Entry 8CXQ (electron microscopy, 2.30 A resolution); this record covers chains B and C of the 6 polymer chains in the assembly.

Chain B (and C):
Name: Spike glycoprotein
Organism: Severe acute respiratory syndrome coronavirus 2
Notes: chain C of this document is another copy of the same molecule, construct and numbering; everything in this record applies to it too
UniProt: P0DTC2 (SPIKE_SARS2); residues 1-1273 here = UniProt positions 1-1273
Amino-acid sequence (1273 residues; numbered 1 to 1273; the number before each row is that of its first residue):
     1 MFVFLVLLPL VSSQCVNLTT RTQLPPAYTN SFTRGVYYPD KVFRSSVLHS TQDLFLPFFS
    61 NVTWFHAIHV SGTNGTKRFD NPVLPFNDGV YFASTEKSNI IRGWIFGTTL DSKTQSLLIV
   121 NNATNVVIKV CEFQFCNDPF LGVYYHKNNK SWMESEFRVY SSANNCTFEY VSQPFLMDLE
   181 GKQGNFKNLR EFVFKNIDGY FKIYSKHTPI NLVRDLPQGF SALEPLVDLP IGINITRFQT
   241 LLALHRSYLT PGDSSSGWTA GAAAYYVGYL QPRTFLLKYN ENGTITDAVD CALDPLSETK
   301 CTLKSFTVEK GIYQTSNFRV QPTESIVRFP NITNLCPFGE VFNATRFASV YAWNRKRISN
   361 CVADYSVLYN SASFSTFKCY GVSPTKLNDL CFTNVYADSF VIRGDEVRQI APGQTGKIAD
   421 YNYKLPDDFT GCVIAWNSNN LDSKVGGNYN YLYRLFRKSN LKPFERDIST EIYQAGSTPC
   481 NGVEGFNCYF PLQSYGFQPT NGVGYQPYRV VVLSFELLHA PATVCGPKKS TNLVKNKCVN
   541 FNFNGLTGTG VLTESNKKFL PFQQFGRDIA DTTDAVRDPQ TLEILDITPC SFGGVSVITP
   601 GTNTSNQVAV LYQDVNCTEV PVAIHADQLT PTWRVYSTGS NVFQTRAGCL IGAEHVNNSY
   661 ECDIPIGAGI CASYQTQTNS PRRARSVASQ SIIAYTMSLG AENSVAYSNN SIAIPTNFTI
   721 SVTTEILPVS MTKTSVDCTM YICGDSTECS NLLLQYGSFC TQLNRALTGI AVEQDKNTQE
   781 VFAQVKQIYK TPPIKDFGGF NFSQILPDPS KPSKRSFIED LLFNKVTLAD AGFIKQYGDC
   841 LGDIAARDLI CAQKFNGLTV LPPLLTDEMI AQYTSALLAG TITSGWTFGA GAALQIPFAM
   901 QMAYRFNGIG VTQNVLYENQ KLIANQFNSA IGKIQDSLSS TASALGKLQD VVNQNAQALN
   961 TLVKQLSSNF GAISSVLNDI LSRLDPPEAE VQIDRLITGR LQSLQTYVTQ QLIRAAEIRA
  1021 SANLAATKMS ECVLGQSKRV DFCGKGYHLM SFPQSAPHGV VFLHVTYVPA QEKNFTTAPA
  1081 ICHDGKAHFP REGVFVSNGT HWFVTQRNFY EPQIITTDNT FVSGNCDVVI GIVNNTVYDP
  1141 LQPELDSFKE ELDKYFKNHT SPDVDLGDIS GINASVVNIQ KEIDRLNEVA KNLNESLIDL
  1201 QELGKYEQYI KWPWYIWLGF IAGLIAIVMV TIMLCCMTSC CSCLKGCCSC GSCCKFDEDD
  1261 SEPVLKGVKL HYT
Not modelled in the structure: 1-14, 677-688, 828-848, 1148-1273
Sequence notes: conflict Pro986 (Lys in P0DTC2), Pro987 (Val in P0DTC2)
Swiss-Prot annotation at these positions:
  - region: Asn280 to Cys301 (Putative superantigen), Arg403 to Asp405 (Integrin-binding motif), Asn448 to Phe456 (Immunodominant HLA epitope recognized by the CD8+), Pro681 to Ala684 (Putative superantigen), Ser816 to Tyr837 (Fusion peptide 1), Lys835 to Phe855 (Fusion peptide 2), Asp1163 to Glu1202 (Heptad repeat 2)
  - motif: Met1237 to Cys1241 (Binding to host endocytosis trafficking protein SNX27), Asp1257 to Glu1262 (Diacidic ER export motif (host COPII)), Ser1261 to Gly1267 (Binding to host plasma membrane localising/FERM domain proteins), Lys1269 to Thr1273 (KxHxx, ER retrieval signal (COPI))
  - site (Cleavage): Arg685, Ser686, Arg815, Ser816
  - lipidation (S-palmitoyl cysteine): Cys1235, Cys1236, Cys1240, Cys1241, Cys1243, Cys1247, Cys1248, Cys1250, Cys1253, Cys1254
  - glycosylation: Asn17 (N-linked (GlcNAc...) (complex) asparagine), Asn61 (N-linked (GlcNAc...) (hybrid) asparagine), Asn74 (N-linked (GlcNAc...) (complex) asparagine), Asn122 (N-linked (GlcNAc...) (hybrid) asparagine), Asn149 (N-linked (GlcNAc...) (complex) asparagine), Asn165 (N-linked (GlcNAc...) (complex) asparagine), Asn234 (N-linked (GlcNAc...) (high mannose) asparagine), Asn282 (N-linked (GlcNAc...) (complex) asparagine), Thr323 (O-linked (GalNAc) threonine), Ser325 (O-linked (HexNAc...) serine), Asn331 (N-linked (GlcNAc...) (complex) asparagine), Asn343 (N-linked (GlcNAc...) (complex) asparagine), Asn603 (N-linked (GlcNAc...) (hybrid) asparagine), Asn616 (N-linked (GlcNAc...) (complex) asparagine), Asn657 (N-linked (GlcNAc...) (complex) asparagine), Thr676 (O-linked (GlcNAc...) threonine), Thr678 (O-linked (GlcNAc...) threonine), Asn709 (N-linked (GlcNAc...) (high mannose) asparagine), Asn717 (N-linked (GlcNAc...) (hybrid) asparagine), Asn801 (N-linked (GlcNAc...) (hybrid) asparagine) and 6 more in UniProt
  - natural variant: Leu5 (L5F: In strain: Iota/B.1.526), Ser13 (S13I: In strain: Epsilon/B.1.427/B.1.429), Leu18 (L18F: In strain: Beta/B.1.351, Gamma/P.1 and 1 more), Thr19 (T19I: In strain: Omicron/BQ.1.1, Omicron/XBB.1.5 and 1 more; T19R: In strain: Delta/B.1.617.2, Omicron/BA.2 and 4 more), Thr20 (T20N: In strain: Gamma/P.1), Leu24 to Ala27 (sequence variant, change not given here; In strain: Omicron/BA.2, Omicron/BA.2.12.1 and 6 more), Pro26 (P26S: In strain: Gamma/P.1), Gln52 (Q52H: In strain: Omicron/EG.5.1), Ala67 (A67V: In strain: Eta/B.1.525, Omicron/BA.1), His69 to Val70 (deletion: In strain: Alpha/B.1.1.7, Eta/B.1.525 and 5 more), Gly75 (G75V: In strain: Lambda/C.37), Thr76 (T76I: In strain: Lambda/C.37), 83 further natural variant entries in UniProt
  - mutagenesis: His69 to Val70 (Increased incorporation of cleaved spike into virions), Asn121 (N121Q: Partial loss of biliverdin affinity), Arg190 (R190K: Partial loss of biliverdin affinity), Asn234 (N234Q: Increased resistance to neutralizing antibodies), Asn331 (N331Q: Reduced viral infectivity), Asn343 (N343Q: Reduced viral infectivity), Leu452 (L452R: Increased resistance to neutralizing antibodies. Decreases HLA binding to NF9 epitope. Increased binding affinity to human ACE2), Tyr453 (Y453F: Decreased HLA binding to NF9 epitope. Increased binding affinity to human ACE2), Ala475 (A475V: Increased resistance to neutralizing antibodies), Val483 (V483A: Increased resistance to neutralizing antibodies), Glu484 (E484D: Increased replication in human TMEM106B overexpressing cells), Phe490 (F490L: Increased resistance to neutralizing antibodies and human covalescent sera neutralization), 16 further mutagenesis entries in UniProt
Disulfides: Cys291-Cys301, Cys336-Cys361, Cys379-Cys432, Cys391-Cys525, Cys480-Cys488, Cys617-Cys649, Cys662-Cys671, Cys738-Cys760, Cys743-Cys749, Cys1032-Cys1043, Cys1082-Cys1126
From the paper describing this entry:
  - specificity-determining residues: Ala372 (by similarity / conservation)
  - specificity-determining residues: Lys378, His519 (proposed by the authors, not directly observed)

Interface between chain B and chain C:
Residue-residue contacts (149):
  Tyr38(B) with Leu560(C); Phe562(C), hydrophobic
  Lys41(B) with Phe562(C); Gln563(C); Gln564(C), hydrogen bond (backbone-backbone); Phe565(C), hydrogen bond (backbone-backbone)
  Val42(B) with Gln563(C), hydrogen bond (backbone-side chain); Phe565(C); Arg567(C)
  Phe43(B) with Lys558(C); Phe559(C), hydrophobic; Gln563(C); Phe565(C), hydrogen bond (backbone-backbone); Gly566(C); Arg567(C), hydrogen bond (backbone-backbone)
  Arg44(B) with Arg567(C)
  Glu224(B) with Phe562(C)
  Pro225(B) with Phe562(C)
  Asn282(B) with Lys558(C)
  Gly283(B) with Gln563(C)
  Thr284(B) with Leu560(C)
  Asp737(B) with Asn317(C), hydrogen bond
  Met740(B) with Arg319(C); Phe592(C), hydrophobic
  Asp745(B) with Arg319(C), salt bridge
  Gln755(B) with Ser968(C); Asn969(C); Phe970(C), hydrogen bond (backbone-backbone); Gly971(C), hydrogen bond (side chain-backbone)
  Tyr756(B) with Gln965(C), hydrogen bond (backbone-side chain); Ser968(C); Phe970(C)
  Gly757(B) with Gln965(C); Ser968(C), hydrogen bond (backbone-side chain)
  Ser758(B) with Thr961(C); Gln965(C), hydrogen bond (backbone-side chain)
  Phe759(B) with Gln965(C); Phe970(C), hydrophobic; Gln1002(C); Ser1003(C); Thr1006(C)
  Gln762(B) with Thr1006(C)
  Arg765(B) with Gln957(C)
  Glu773(B) with Glu1017(C)
  Lys776(B) with Lys947(C)
  Lys786(B) with Gly700(C); Ala701(C)
  Gln787(B) with Ala701(C); Asn703(C), hydrogen bond
  Ile788(B) with Leu699(C); Ala701(C), hydrogen bond (backbone-backbone); Glu702(C); Asn703(C), hydrogen bond (backbone-backbone)
  Tyr789(B) with Asn703(C); Val705(C), hydrophobic
  Lys790(B) with Glu702(C), salt bridge; Asn703(C), hydrogen bond (backbone-backbone); Ser704(C)
  Pro792(B) with Tyr707(C), hydrophobic
  Asp796(B) with Tyr707(C)
  Phe797(B) with Tyr707(C)
  Ala852(B) with Asp568(C); Thr572(C)
  Lys854(B) with Pro589(C); Phe592(C)
  Phe855(B) with Thr573(C); Ile587(C); Pro589(C); Phe592(C)
  Asn856(B) with Phe592(C)
  Gly857(B) with Phe592(C)
  Leu861(B) with Gln613(C)
  Pro862(B) with Ala647(C), hydrophobic; Ala668(C), hydrophobic
  Pro863(B) with Gly667(C); Ala668(C), hydrogen bond (backbone-backbone)
  Leu864(B) with Pro665(C), hydrophobic; Ala668(C); Gly669(C), hydrogen bond (backbone-backbone); Met697(C)
  Leu865(B) with Met697(C), hydrophobic
  Thr866(B) with Ala668(C); Gly669(C)
  Met869(B) with Gly669(C); Met697(C), hydrophobic
  Tyr873(B) with Leu699(C)
  Thr883(B) with Val705(C); Tyr707(C)
  Trp886(B) with Tyr1047(C), hydrogen bond
  Gly889(B) with Asp1041(C)
  Ala890(B) with Gly1046(C); Tyr1047(C), hydrophobic
  Gly891(B) with Lys1045(C)
  Ala892(B) with Glu1072(C)
  Leu894(B) with Ala713(C); Pro715(C); Glu1072(C)
  Gln895(B) with Val705(C); Ala706(C); Ser711(C); Ile712(C); Ala713(C), hydrogen bond (backbone-backbone); Asn1074(C), hydrogen bond
  Ile896(B) with Tyr707(C); Ser711(C); Ile712(C), hydrophobic
  Pro897(B) with Tyr707(C); Ser708(C); Asn709(C); Ser711(C)
  Phe898(B) with Tyr707(C), hydrogen bond (backbone-side chain)
  Met900(B) with Thr1077(C); Val1094(C), hydrophobic
  Tyr904(B) with Ile712(C); Val1094(C); Arg1107(C)
  Asn907(B) with Arg1107(C)
  Thr912(B) with Phe1121(C)
  Gln913(B) with Phe1089(C); Pro1090(C), hydrogen bond (side chain-backbone)
  Asn914(B) with Phe1089(C); Phe1121(C); Ser1123(C), hydrogen bond
  Tyr917(B) with Pro1079(C), hydrophobic; Phe1089(C), hydrophobic; Val1129(C), hydrophobic
  Glu918(B) with Ser1123(C), hydrogen bond
  Gln920(B) with Ile1130(C)
  Asn960(B) with Ile569(C)
  Val963(B) with Ala570(C), hydrophobic
  Lys964(B) with Ile569(C)
  Ser967(B) with Asp571(C)
  Leu1001(B) with Gln1002(C)
  Gln1005(B) with Gln1002(C); Thr1006(C), hydrogen bond
  Thr1009(B) with Thr1009(C)
  Leu1012(B) with Gln1010(C); Ile1013(C), hydrophobic
  Arg1019(B) with Glu1017(C), salt bridge
  Thr1027(B) with Arg1039(C)
  Ser1030(B) with Val1040(C); Asp1041(C)
  Glu1031(B) with Arg1039(C), salt bridge; Val1040(C)
  Leu1034(B) with Val1040(C); Asp1041(C)
  Arg1039(B) with Arg1039(C)
  Leu1141(B) with Leu1141(C), hydrophobic
  Glu1144(B) with Leu1141(C)
Interface residues without a listed pair, chain B (92 interface residues in all): Asp40, Val47, Gln784, Cys851, Gln853, Thr859, Ile882, Thr887, Ala893, Asn978, Asp994, Gly1035, Glu1111
Interface residues without a listed pair, chain C (89 interface residues in all): Thr547, Lys557, Thr588, Asp614, Cys662, Cys671, Asn710, Ala972, Arg995, Val1068, Pro1069, Gly1093, Val1128

In short:
The interface between chain B and chain C involves 92 residues on one side and 89 on the other, with 25
hydrogen bonds and 4 salt bridges. Polar pairs include Asp745(B)-Arg319(C), Lys790(B)-Glu702(C) and
Arg1019(B)-Glu1017(C). From UniProt: 29 mutagenesis sites on chain B. From the paper: specificity determinants
Ala372(B), Lys378(B) and His519(B).
Both chains are Spike glycoprotein (Severe acute respiratory syndrome coronavirus 2). Entry 8CXQ (SARS-CoV-2
Spike protein in complex with a pan-sarbecovirus nanobody 1-22) was determined by electron microscopy together
with 8CWU, 8CWV, 8CXN, 8CY6, 8CY7, 8CY9 and 5 further entries from the same study.
